PDB entry 8DFS | electron microscopy, 3.00 A resolution | chains I and M of the 13 polymer chains in the assembly

# Chain I
Protein: CRISPR-associated protein, CT1133 family
Source organism: Desulfovibrio vulgaris str. Hildenborough
UniProtKB: Q72WF8 (Q72WF8_DESVH); numbering as in UniProt (aligned over 1-612)
Chain sequence (612 residues; each row starts with the number of its first residue):
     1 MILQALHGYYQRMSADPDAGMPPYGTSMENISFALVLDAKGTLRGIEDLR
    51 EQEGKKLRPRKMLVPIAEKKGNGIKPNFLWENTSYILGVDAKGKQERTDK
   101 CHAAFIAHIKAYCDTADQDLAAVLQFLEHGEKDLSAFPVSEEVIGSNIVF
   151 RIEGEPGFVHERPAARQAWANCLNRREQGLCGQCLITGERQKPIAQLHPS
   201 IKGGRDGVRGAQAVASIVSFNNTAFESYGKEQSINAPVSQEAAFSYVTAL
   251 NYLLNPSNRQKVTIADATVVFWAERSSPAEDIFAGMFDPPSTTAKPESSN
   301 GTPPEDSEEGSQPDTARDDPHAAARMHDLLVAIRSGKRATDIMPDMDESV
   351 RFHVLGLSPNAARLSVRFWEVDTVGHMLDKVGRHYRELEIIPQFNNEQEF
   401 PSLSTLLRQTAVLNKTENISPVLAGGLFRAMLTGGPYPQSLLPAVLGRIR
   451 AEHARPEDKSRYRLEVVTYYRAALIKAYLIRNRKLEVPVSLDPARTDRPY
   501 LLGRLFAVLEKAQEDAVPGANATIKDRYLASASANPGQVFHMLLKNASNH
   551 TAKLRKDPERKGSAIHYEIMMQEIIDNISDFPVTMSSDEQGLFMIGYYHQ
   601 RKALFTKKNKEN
Not modelled in the structure: 1-2, 112-115, 131-139, 179-180, 291-324, 562-563, 609-612

# Chain M
Protein: Anti-CRISPR protein 30
Source organism: Casadabanvirus D3112
UniProtKB: Q6TM72 (ACR30_BPD31); numbering as in UniProt (aligned over 1-90)
Chain sequence (90 residues; each row starts with the number of its first residue):
     1 MIAQQHKDTVAACEAAEAIAIAKDQVWDGEGYTKYTFDDNSVLIQSGTTQ
    51 YAMDADDADSIKGYADWLDDEARSAEASEIERLLESVEEE
Not modelled in the structure: 88-90

# Interface between chain I and chain M
Contacting residue pairs (31):
  S27(I) with W27(M)
  M28(I) with D28(M)
  I66(I) with W27(M)
  L197(I) with E17(M); A20(M); I21(M); K23(M)
  H198(I) with A22(M); K23(M), hydrogen bond (backbone-backbone)
  P199(I) with A22(M); K23(M); D24(M)
  S200(I) with A22(M); D24(M), hydrogen bond
  K202(I) with E79(M); R82(M)
  G203(I) with R82(M), hydrogen bond (backbone-side chain)
  R205(I) with E81(M), salt bridge; R82(M); E85(M), salt bridge
  Q212(I) with F37(M); D38(M); D39(M); N40(M)
  A213(I) with N40(M), hydrogen bond (backbone-side chain); R82(M), hydrogen bond (backbone-side chain)
  V214(I) with N40(M)
  S216(I) with A22(M)
  Q232(I) with E17(M); A18(M); A20(M), hydrogen bond (side chain-backbone)
Other interface residues (no listed pair), chain I (18 interface residues in all): E29, N221, A362
Other interface residues (no listed pair), chain M (23 interface residues in all): I19, G29, T36, A55, S78, L83
From the paper, about this interface:
  - interface residues, chain I: Q212(I)

# Overview
18 residues of chain I and 23 residues of chain M are in contact, with 6 hydrogen bonds and 2 salt bridges.
Among the polar pairs are R205(I)-E81(M), R205(I)-E85(M) and S200(I)-D24(M). The paper reports the interface
residue Q212(I).
Here chain I is CRISPR-associated protein, CT1133 family (Desulfovibrio vulgaris str. Hildenborough) and chain
M is Anti-CRISPR protein 30 (Casadabanvirus D3112). Entry 8DFS (type I-C Cascade bound to AcrIF2) was
determined by electron microscopy (same publication as 8DEJ, 8DFA, 8DEX and 8DFO).
